6UAN - chains A and C of the 4 polymer chains in the assembly; structure by electron microscopy, 3.90 A resolution.

# Chain A
Protein: 14-3-3 zeta
Organism: Spodoptera aff. frugiperda 1 BOLD-2017
UniProt: A0A068JLL8 (A0A068JLL8_SPOLT); residues 0-246 here correspond to UniProt positions 1-247 (UniProt number = residue number + 1)
Sequence (247 residues; each row starts with the number of its first residue; numbering starts at 0):
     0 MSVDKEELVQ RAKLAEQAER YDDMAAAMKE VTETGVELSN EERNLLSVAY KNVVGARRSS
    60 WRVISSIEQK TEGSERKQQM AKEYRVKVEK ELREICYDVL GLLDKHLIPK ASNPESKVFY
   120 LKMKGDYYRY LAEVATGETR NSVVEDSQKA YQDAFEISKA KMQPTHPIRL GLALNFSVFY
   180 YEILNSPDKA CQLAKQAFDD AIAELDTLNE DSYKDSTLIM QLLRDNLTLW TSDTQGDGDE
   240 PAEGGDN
Unresolved in the structure: 0-1, 233-246

# Chain C
Protein: Serine/threonine-protein kinase B-raf
Organism: Homo sapiens
Notes: EC 2.7.11.1
UniProt: P15056 (BRAF_HUMAN); residues 1-766 here = UniProt positions 1-766
Sequence (768 residues; numbered -1 to 766; the number before each row is that of its first residue; numbers below 1 keep their minus sign (Ser-1 is residue -1)):
    -1 SGMAALSGGG GGGAEPGQAL FNGDMEPEAG AGAGAAASSA ADPAIPEEVW NIKQMIKLTQ
    59 EHIEALLDKF GGEHNPPSIY LEAYEEYTSK LDALQQREQQ LLESLGNGTD FSVSSSASMD
   119 TVTSSSSSSL SVLPSSLSVF QNPTDVARSN PKSPQKPIVR VFLPNKQRTV VPARCGVTVR
   179 DSLKKALMMR GLIPECCAVY RIQDGEKKPI GWDTDISWLT GEELHVEVLE NVPLTTHNFV
   239 RKTFFTLAFC DFCRKLLFQG FRCQTCGYKF HQRCSTEVPL MCVNYDQLDL LFVSKFFEHH
   299 PIPQEEASLA ETALTSGSSP SAPASDSIGP QILTSPSPSK SIPIPQPFRP ADEDHRNQFG
   359 QRDRSSSAPN VHINCMEPVN IDDLIRDQGF RGDGGSTTGL SATPPASLPG SLTNVKALQK
   419 SPGPQRERKS SSSSEDRNRM KTLGRRDSSD DWEIPDGQIT VGQRIGSGSF GTVYKGKWHG
   479 DVAVKMLNVT APTPQQLQAF KNEVGVLRKT RHVNILLFMG YSTKPQLAIV TQWCEGSSLY
   539 HHLHIIETKF EMIKLIDIAR QTAQGMDYLH AKSIIHRDLK SNNIFLHEDL TVKIGDFGLA
   599 TVKSRWSGSH QFEQLSGSIL WMAPEVIRMQ DKNPYSFQSD VYAFGIVLYE LMTGQLPYSN
   659 INNRDQIIFM VGRGYLSPDL SKVRSNCPKA MKRLMAECLK KKRDERPLFP QILASIELLA
   719 RSLPKIHRSA SEPSLNRAGF QTEDFSLYAC ASPKTPIQAG GYGAFPVH
Unresolved in the structure: -1 to 448, 734-766
Modified residues: Ser729 (phosphoserine; SEP)
Differences from the reference sequence: expression tag (-1 to 0); engineered mutation Cys373 (Thr in P15056), Met374 (Ile in P15056)
Curated features (UniProtKB/Swiss-Prot):
  - zinc finger: Thr234 to Cys280 (Phorbol-ester/DAG-type)
  - active site: Asp576 (Proton acceptor)
  - binding site (Zn(2+)): His235, Cys248, Cys251, Cys261, Cys264, His269, Cys272, Cys280
  - binding site (ATP): Ile463 to Val471, Lys483
  - site (Breakpoint for translocation to form KIAA1549-BRAF fusion protein): Asp380, Asp381, Met438, Lys439
  - modified residue: Ala2 (N-acetylalanine), Ser151 (Phosphoserine), Ser333 (Phosphoserine), Ser365 (Phosphoserine), Thr396 (Phosphothreonine), Ser399 (Phosphoserine), Thr401 (Phosphothreonine), Ser446 (Phosphoserine), Ser447 (Phosphoserine), Arg671 (Omega-N-methylarginine), Ser729 (Phosphoserine), Ser750 (Phosphoserine), Thr753 (Phosphothreonine)
  - cross-link: Lys578 (Glycyl lysine isopeptide (Lys-Gly) (interchain with G-Cter in ubiquitin))
  - natural variant: Thr241 (T241M: In NS7; T241P: In CFC1 and LPRD3; T241R: In NS7), Thr244 (T244P: In CFC1), Leu245 (L245F: In CFC1), Ala246 (A246P: In CFC1), Gln257 (Q257R: In CFC1), Gln262 (Q262K: In CFC1), Glu275 (E275K: In CFC1), Arg462 (R462I: In CRC), Ile463 (I463S: In CRC), Gly464 (G464E: In CRC; G464V: In a colorectal cancer cell line), Gly466 (G466A: In melanoma; G466E: In melanoma; G466V: In LNCR), Ser467 (S467A: In CFC1), 19 further natural variant entries in UniProt
  - mutagenesis: Met53 (M53D: Reduces interaction with KSR1 and MAP2K1 and thus phosphorylation of MAP2K1), Lys88 (K88E: Reduces interaction with KSR1 and MAP2K1 and thus phosphorylation of MAP2K1), Lys483 (K483S: Reduces kinase activity with MAP2K1), Arg509 (R509H: Loss of MAP2K1-mediated-BRAF-KSR1 dimerization), Lys578 (K578R: Blocks EGF-induced ubiquitination and ERK activation), Ile666 (I666R: No effect on MAP2K1-mediated-BRAF-KSR1 dimerization, however loss of BRAF-mediated phosphorylation of MAP2K1), Arg671 (R671K: Increased kinase activity and stability in response to EGF treatment)
From the paper describing this entry:
  - post-translational modification sites: Ser729

# Chain A / chain C interface
Contacting residue pairs (18):
  Lys50(A) - Ser732(C)
  Arg57(A) - Ser729(C)
  Arg61(A) - Arg726(C)
  Arg128(A) - Ser729(C)
  Tyr129(A) - Ser729(C)
  Leu173(A) - Ser729(C)
  Val177(A) - Ser727(C)
  Val177(A) - Ala728(C)
  Ile218(A) - Pro731(C)
  Leu221(A) - Ala728(C)  hydrophobic
  Leu221(A) - Ser729(C)
  Asp224(A) - Pro722(C)
  Asp224(A) - Lys723(C)
  Asn225(A) - Ser727(C)
  Thr227(A) - Pro722(C)
  Leu228(A) - Ile724(C)
  Trp229(A) - Ser727(C)
  Ser231(A) - Leu721(C)
Also at the interface, not in a pair above, chain A (18 interface residues in all): Val47, Asn51, Asn174
Also at the interface, not in a pair above, chain C (13 interface residues in all): Ser720, Glu730, Leu733
The authors on this interface:
  - interface residues, chain C: Leu721(C), Ser729(C)

# Summary
18 residues of chain A and 13 residues of chain C are in contact. From UniProt: active-site residue Asp576(C),
8 Zn2+-binding residues, 10 ATP-binding residues and 7 mutagenesis sites on chain C. The paper reports
interface residues Leu721(C) and Ser729(C); a modification site at Ser729(C).
Chain A is 14-3-3 zeta (Spodoptera aff. frugiperda 1 BOLD-2017) and chain C is Serine/threonine-protein kinase
B-raf (Homo sapiens); the structure, B-Raf:14-3-3 complex, was determined by electron microscopy.
